Entry 9BZ3 (electron microscopy, 4.01 A resolution (low resolution: residue-level contacts below are approximate; hydrogen-bond / salt-bridge calls are withheld)); this record covers chains A and B of the 4 polymer chains in the assembly.

== Chain A (and B) ==
Name: Ribonucleoside-diphosphate reductase subunit alpha
From: Bacillus subtilis
Notes: EC 1.17.4.1; chain B of this document is another copy of the same molecule, construct and numbering; everything in this record applies to it too
UniProt: P50620 (RIR1_BACSU); numbering as in UniProt (aligned over 1-700)
Amino-acid sequence (700 residues; each row starts with the number of its first residue):
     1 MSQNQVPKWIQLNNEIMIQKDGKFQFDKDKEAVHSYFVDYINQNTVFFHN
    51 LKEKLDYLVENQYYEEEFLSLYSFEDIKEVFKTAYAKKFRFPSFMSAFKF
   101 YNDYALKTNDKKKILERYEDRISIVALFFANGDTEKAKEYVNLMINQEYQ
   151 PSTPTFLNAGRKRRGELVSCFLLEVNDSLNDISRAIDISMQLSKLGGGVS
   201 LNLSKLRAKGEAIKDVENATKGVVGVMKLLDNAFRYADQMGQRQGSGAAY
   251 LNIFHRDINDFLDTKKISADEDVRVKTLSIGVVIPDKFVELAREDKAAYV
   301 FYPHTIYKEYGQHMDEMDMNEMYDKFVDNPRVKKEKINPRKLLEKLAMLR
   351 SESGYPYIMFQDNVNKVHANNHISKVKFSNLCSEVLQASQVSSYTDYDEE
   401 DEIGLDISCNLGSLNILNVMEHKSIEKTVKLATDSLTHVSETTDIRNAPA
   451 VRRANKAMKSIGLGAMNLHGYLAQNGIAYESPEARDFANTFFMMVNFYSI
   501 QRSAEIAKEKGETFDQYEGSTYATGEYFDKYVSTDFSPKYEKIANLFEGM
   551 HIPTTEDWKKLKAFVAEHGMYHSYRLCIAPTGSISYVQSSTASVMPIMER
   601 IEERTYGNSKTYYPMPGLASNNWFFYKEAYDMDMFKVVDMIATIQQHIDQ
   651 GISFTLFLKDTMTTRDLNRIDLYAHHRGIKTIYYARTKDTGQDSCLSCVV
Disordered / not traced: 1-5, 689-700
UniProt features mapped onto this chain:
  - active site: Asn380 (Proton acceptor), Cys382 (Cysteine radical intermediate), Glu384 (Proton acceptor)
  - binding site (substrate): Thr153, Ser169, Cys170, Gly198, Asn380 to Glu384, Pro580 to Ile584
  - site: Cys170 (Important for hydrogen atom transfer), Asp177 (Allosteric effector binding), Arg207 (Allosteric effector binding), Cys409 (Important for hydrogen atom transfer), Tyr683 (Important for electron transfer), Tyr684 (Important for electron transfer), Cys695 (Interacts with thioredoxin/glutaredoxin), Cys698 (Interacts with thioredoxin/glutaredoxin)
  - mutagenesis: His255 (H255Y: In ts-A 73; temperature-sensitive lethal mutation)
Ligand contacts:
  - ATP (adenosine-5'-triphosphate): Val33, His34, Phe37, Asn42, Phe89, Arg90, Phe91, Arg117
  - GDP (guanosine-5'-diphosphate): Val46, Phe47, Phe48, His49, Asn50, Leu51, Lys54, Lys78, Phe81, Lys82, Tyr85, Asp120
  - dTTP (TTP), molecule 1: Asp177, Ser178, Leu179, Ile182, Leu206, Arg207, Ala212, Ile213, Lys214, Ala219, Thr220, Lys221, His304
  - dTTP (TTP), molecule 2: Lys194, Tyr236, Ala237, Asp238, Met240
From the paper describing this entry:
  - catalytic residues: Cys382, Tyr684 (citing earlier work)

== How chain A and chain B interact ==
Residue-residue contacts (59):
  Leu179(A) - Met190(B)
  Leu179(A) - Gln191(B)
  Leu179(A) - Lys194(B)
  Leu179(A) - Tyr236(B)
  Asn180(A) - Gln191(B)
  Asn180(A) - Asn447(B)
  Ile182(A) - Tyr236(B)
  Ser183(A) - Asp187(B)
  Ser183(A) - Met190(B)
  Arg184(A) - Arg184(B)
  Asp187(A) - Ser183(B)
  Met190(A) - Leu179(B)
  Met190(A) - Leu229(B)
  Gln191(A) - Leu179(B)
  Gln191(A) - Asn180(B)
  Lys194(A) - Leu179(B)
  Ile213(A) - Met240(B)
  Val216(A) - Met240(B)
  Ala219(A) - Met240(B)
  Lys221(A) - Arg235(B)
  Lys221(A) - Tyr236(B)
  Lys221(A) - Asp238(B)
  Gly225(A) - Tyr236(B)
  Val226(A) - Tyr236(B)
  Lys228(A) - Asn232(B)
  Leu229(A) - Asn232(B)
  Leu229(A) - Ala233(B)
  Leu229(A) - Tyr236(B)
  Asn232(A) - Lys228(B)
  Asn232(A) - Leu229(B)
  Asn232(A) - Asn232(B)
  Ala233(A) - Leu229(B)
  Arg235(A) - Lys221(B)
  Tyr236(A) - Ile182(B)
  Tyr236(A) - Lys221(B)
  Tyr236(A) - Gly225(B)
  Tyr236(A) - Val226(B)
  Tyr236(A) - Leu229(B)
  Asp238(A) - Lys221(B)
  Met240(A) - Ile213(B)
  Met240(A) - Ala219(B)
  Gly241(A) - Ala219(B)
  Asp396(A) - Arg446(B)
  Asp396(A) - Asn447(B)
  Tyr397(A) - Asp401(B)
  Tyr397(A) - Ile403(B)
  Tyr397(A) - Arg446(B)
  Tyr397(A) - Asn447(B)
  Tyr397(A) - Pro449(B)
  Asp398(A) - Arg452(B)
  Asp401(A) - Tyr397(B)
  Ile403(A) - Tyr397(B)
  Arg446(A) - Asp396(B)
  Arg446(A) - Tyr397(B)
  Asn447(A) - Asn180(B)
  Asn447(A) - Asp396(B)
  Asn447(A) - Tyr397(B)
  Pro449(A) - Tyr397(B)
  Arg452(A) - Asp398(B)
Also at the interface, not in a pair above, chain A (38 interface residues in all): Ile186, Asn218, Gly222, Gln242, Tyr394
Also at the interface, not in a pair above, chain B (37 interface residues in all): Arg163, Ile186, Lys214, Val216, Asn218, Gly222

== Overview ==
38 residues of chain A face 37 of chain B across their interface. Bound to chain A: ATP, GDP and dTTP. Curated
annotation (UniProt) lists 3 active-site residues, 14 substrate-binding residues and one mutagenesis site on
chain A. The paper reports catalytic residues Cys382(A) and Tyr684(A).
Both chains are Ribonucleoside-diphosphate reductase subunit alpha (Bacillus subtilis). Entry 9BZ3 (Class 17
model for turnover condition of Bacillus subtilis ribonucleotide reductase complex) was determined by electron
microscopy together with 9BW3, 9BWX, 9BX2, 9BX3, 9BX6, 9BX8 and 39 further entries from the same study.
